PDB entry 5VRN | X-ray diffraction, 2.55 A resolution | chain A

== Chain A ==
Protein: Enoyl-[acyl-carrier-protein] reductase [NADH]
From: Mycobacterium tuberculosis (strain CDC 1551 / Oshkosh)
Notes: EC 1.3.1.9
UniProt: P9WGR0 (INHA_MYCTO); residue numbers follow UniProt; this construct covers 1-269
Amino-acid sequence (272 residues; numbered -2 to 269; the number before each row is that of its first residue; numbers below 1 keep their minus sign (Gly-2 is residue -2)):
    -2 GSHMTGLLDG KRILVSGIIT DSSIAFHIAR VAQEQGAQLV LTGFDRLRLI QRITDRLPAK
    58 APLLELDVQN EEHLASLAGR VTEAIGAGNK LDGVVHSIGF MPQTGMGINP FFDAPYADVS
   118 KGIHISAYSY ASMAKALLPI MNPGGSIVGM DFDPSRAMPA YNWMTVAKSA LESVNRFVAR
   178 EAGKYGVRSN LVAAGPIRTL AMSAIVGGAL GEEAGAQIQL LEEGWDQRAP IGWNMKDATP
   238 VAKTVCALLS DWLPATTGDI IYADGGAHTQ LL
Unresolved in the structure: -2 to 1
Differences from the reference sequence: expression tag (-2 to 0)
Curated features (UniProtKB/Swiss-Prot):
  - binding site (NAD(+)): Ser20, Ile21, Asp64, Val65, Ile95, Gly96, Lys165, Ile194
  - binding site (substrate): Tyr158
  - site: Phe149 (May act as an intermediate that passes the hydride ion from NADH to the substrate), Tyr158 (Transition state stabilizer)
  - modified residue: Thr266 (Phosphothreonine)
Residues lining bound ligands: 9JM ([[(2R,3S,4R,5R)-5-(3-aminocarbonylpyridin-1-ium-1-yl)-4-[[5-[4-cyano-2-[(E)-hydroxyiminomethyl]phenoxy]-1-oxidanyl-3H-2,1$l4-benzoxaborol-1-yl]oxy]-3-oxidanyl-oxolan-2-yl]methoxy-oxidanyl-phosphoryl] [(2R,3S,4R,5R)-5-(6-aminopurin-9-yl)-3,4-bis(oxidanyl)oxolan-2-yl]methyl hydrogen phosphate): Gly14, Ile15, Ile16, Ser20, Ile21, Ala22, Phe41, Leu63, Asp64, Val65, Gln66, Ser94, Ile95, Gly96, Phe97, Ile122, Met147, Asp148, Phe149, Tyr158, Lys165, Ala191, Gly192, Pro193, Ile194, Arg195, Thr196, Met199, Leu218, Glu219
From the paper describing this entry:
  - binding site for 9JM: Tyr158, Lys165, Glu219
  - contacts within the chain: Arg195-Glu219 (salt bridge)
  - mutagenesis - I16T, D148G, P151S, R195Q, I202T, E219A: increased growth
  - catalytic residues: Tyr158, Lys165 (citing earlier work)

== In short ==
Ligands of chain A: compound 9JM. Curated annotation (UniProt) lists 8 NAD+-binding residues and
substrate-binding residue Tyr158. From the paper: catalytic residues Tyr158 and Lys165; I16T, D148G and P151S,
among others, increase growth; 6 substitutions were tested in all.
Chain A is Enoyl-[acyl-carrier-protein] reductase [NADH] (Mycobacterium tuberculosis (strain CDC 1551 /
Oshkosh)); the structure, Crystal structure of the inha from mycobacterium tuberculosis in complex with
AN12855, ebsi 4333, was determined by X-ray diffraction together with 5VRL and 5VRM from the same study.
